8G08 - chains A and G of the 20 polymer chains in the assembly; structure by electron microscopy, 2.80 A resolution.

# Chain A
Name: ATP synthase subunit alpha
Source organism: Mycolicibacterium smegmatis MC2 155
Notes: EC 7.1.2.2
UniProt: A0R202 (ATPA_MYCS2); residue numbers follow UniProt; this construct covers 1-548
Chain sequence (548 residues; each row starts with the number of its first residue):
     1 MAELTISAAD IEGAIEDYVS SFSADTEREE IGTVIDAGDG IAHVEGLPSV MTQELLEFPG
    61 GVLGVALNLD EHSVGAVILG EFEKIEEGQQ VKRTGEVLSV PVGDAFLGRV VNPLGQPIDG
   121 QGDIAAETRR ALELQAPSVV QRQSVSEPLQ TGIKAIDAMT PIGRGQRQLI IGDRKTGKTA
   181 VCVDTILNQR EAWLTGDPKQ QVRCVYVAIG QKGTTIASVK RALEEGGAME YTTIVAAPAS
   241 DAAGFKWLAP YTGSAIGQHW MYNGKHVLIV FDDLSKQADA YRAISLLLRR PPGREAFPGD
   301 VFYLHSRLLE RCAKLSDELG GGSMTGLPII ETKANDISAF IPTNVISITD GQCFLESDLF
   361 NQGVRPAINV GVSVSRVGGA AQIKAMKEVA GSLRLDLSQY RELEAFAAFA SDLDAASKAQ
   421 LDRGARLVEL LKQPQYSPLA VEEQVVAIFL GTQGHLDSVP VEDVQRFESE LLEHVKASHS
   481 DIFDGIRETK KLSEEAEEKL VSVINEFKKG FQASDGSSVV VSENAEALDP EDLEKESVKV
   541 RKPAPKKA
Disordered / not traced: 1-6, 516-532, 546-548
Residues lining bound ligands: ATP: D173, R174, K175, T176, G177, K178, T179, A180, R365, P366, Q433, P434, Q435
Swiss-Prot annotation at these positions:
  - binding site (ATP): G172 to T179
  - site: S373 (Required for activity)

# Chain G
Name: ATP synthase gamma chain
Source organism: Mycolicibacterium smegmatis MC2 155
UniProt: A0R201 (ATPG_MYCS2); residues 1-307 here = UniProt positions 1-307
Chain sequence (307 residues; numbered 1 to 307; the number before each row is that of its first residue):
     1 MAATLRELRG RIRSAGSIKK ITKAQELIAT SRIAKAQARV EAARPYAAEI TNMLTELAGA
    61 SALDHPLLVE RKQPKRAGVL VVSSDRGLCG AYNANVLRRA EELFSLLRDE GKDPVLYVVG
   121 RKALGYFSFR QRTVVESWTG FSERPTYENA REIADTLVNA FMAGADDEGD DAGADGILGV
   181 DELHIVFTEF RSMLSQTAVA RRAAPMEVEY VGEVETGPRT LYSFEPDPET LFDALLPRYI
   241 ATRVYAALLE AAASESASRR RAMKSATDNA DDLIKALTLA ANRERQAQIT QEISEIVGGA
   301 NALAGSK
Disordered / not traced: 1-3, 164-176, 214-221, 304-307

# Chain A / chain G interface
Residue-residue contacts (21):
  L533(A) - A200(G)
  E534(A) - A200(G)  hydrogen bond (backbone-backbone)
  E534(A) - R201(G)
  E534(A) - R202(G)  hydrogen bond (backbone-backbone)
  E536(A) - R202(G)  hydrogen bond (backbone-backbone)
  E536(A) - M206(G)
  E536(A) - E207(G)  hydrogen bond (backbone-backbone)
  S537(A) - E207(G)
  V538(A) - E207(G)  hydrogen bond (backbone-backbone)
  V538(A) - V208(G)
  V538(A) - E209(G)  hydrogen bond (backbone-backbone)
  K539(A) - T55(G)
  K539(A) - E209(G)
  V540(A) - E209(G)  hydrogen bond (backbone-backbone)
  V540(A) - Y210(G)
  V540(A) - V211(G)  hydrogen bond (backbone-backbone)
  R541(A) - G212(G)
  K542(A) - Y210(G)
  K542(A) - V211(G)
  K542(A) - G212(G)  hydrogen bond (backbone-backbone)
  P543(A) - G212(G)
Interface residues without a listed pair, chain A (11 interface residues in all): K535

# In short
The chain A/chain G interface involves 11 residues from each chain; the contacts include 9 hydrogen bonds.
Backbone hydrogen bonds pair E534(A)-A200(G), E534(A)-R202(G) and E536(A)-R202(G). Chain A binds ATP. Curated
annotation (UniProt) lists 8 ATP-binding residues on chain A.
Here chain A is ATP synthase subunit alpha and chain G is ATP synthase gamma chain, both from
Mycolicibacterium smegmatis MC2 155. Entry 8G08 (Cryo-EM structure of SQ31f-bound Mycobacterium smegmatis ATP
synthase rotational state 1 (backbone model)) was determined by electron microscopy, deposited together with
8G07, 8G09, 8G0A, 8G0B, 8G0C, 8G0D and 8G0E.
